PDB entry 1YGD | X-ray diffraction, 2.73 A resolution | chains B and C of the 4 polymer chains in the assembly

[Chain B]
Protein: Hemoglobin beta chain
Organism: Homo sapiens
Reference sequence: P68871 (HBB_HUMAN); residues 1-146 here = UniProt positions 1-146
Sequence (146 residues; each row starts with the number of its first residue):
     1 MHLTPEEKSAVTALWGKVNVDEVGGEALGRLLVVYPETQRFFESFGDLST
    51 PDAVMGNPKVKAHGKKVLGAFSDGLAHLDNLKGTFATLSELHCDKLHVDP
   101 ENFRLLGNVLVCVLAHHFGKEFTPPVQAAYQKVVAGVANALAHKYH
Sequence notes: engineered mutation M1 (Val in P68871), E37 (Trp in P68871)
Ion coordination: heme Fe: H92 (together with oxygen molecule)
Residues lining bound ligands: heme / oxygen molecule: L31, T38, F41, F42, F45, H63, K66, V67, A70, F71, F85, L88, L91, H92, L96, V98, N102, F103, L106, V137, L141
UniProt features mapped onto this chain:
  - natural variant: L3 (H3L: In Graz; this construct carries the variant), E7 (E7A: In G-Makassar; E7K: In Hb C; E7Q: In Machida; E7V: In SKCA), K8 (E8K: In G-Siriraj; this construct carries the variant), V11 (A11V: In Iraq-Halabja; this construct carries the variant), G16 (W16G: In Randwick; this construct carries the variant), V23 (E23V: In D-Granada; this construct carries the variant), G24 (V24G: In Miyashiro; this construct carries the variant), G25 (G25D: In Moscva; G25R: In Riverdale-Bronx; G25V: In Savannah), L32 (L32P: In Yokohama), V33 (L33V: In Muscat; this construct carries the variant), R40 (Q40R: In Tianshui; this construct carries the variant), F42 (F42Y: In Mequon; deletion: In Bruxelles), 11 further natural variant entries in UniProt

[Chain C]
Protein: Hemoglobin alpha chain
Organism: Homo sapiens
Reference sequence: P69905 (HBA_HUMAN); residues 1-141 here = UniProt positions 1-141
Sequence (141 residues; row label = number of the first residue in the row):
     1 VLSPADKTNVKAAWGKVGAHAGEYGAEALERMFLSFPTTKTYFPHFDLSH
    51 GSAQVKGHGKKVADALTNAVAHVDDMPNALSALSDLHAHKLRVDPVNFKL
   101 LSHCLLVTLAAHLPAEFTPAVHASLDKFLASVSTVLTSKYR
Ion coordination: protoporphyrin IX containing zn Zn near H87 (its only coordinating residue here)
Residues lining bound ligands: protoporphyrin IX containing zn (ZNH): M32, T39, Y42, F43, H45, F46, H58, K61, V62, A65, L66, L83, L86, H87, L91, V93, N97, F98, L101, L129, V132, L136
UniProt features mapped onto this chain:
  - site: K61 (Not glycated)
  - natural variant: D6 (A6D: In J-Toronto; this construct carries the variant), A13 (A13D: In J-Paris 1/J-Aljezur), E27 (A27E: In Shenyang; this construct carries the variant), K61 (K61N: In Zambia; deletion: In Clinic), D64 (A64D: In Pontoise; this construct carries the variant), D75 (D75A: In Lille; D75G: In Chapel Hill; D75N: In G-Pest), A111 (A111D: In Petah Tikva)

[Interface between chain B and chain C]
Pairs across the interface (16; chain B residue first):
  V34(B) with R141(C), hydrogen bond (backbone-side chain)
  Y35(B) with R141(C)
  R40(B) with L91(C); R92(C)
  H97(B) with T41(C); P44(C)
  D99(B) with T41(C); Y42(C), hydrogen bond; D94(C); N97(C)
  P100(B) with T38(C)
  E101(B) with D94(C); V96(C)
  Y145(B) with T41(C)
  H146(B) with P37(C); K40(C), hydrogen bond (backbone-side chain)
Also at the interface, not in a pair above, chain B (11 interface residues in all): E37, V98

[In short]
The interface between chain B and chain C involves 11 residues on one side and 12 on the other, with 3
hydrogen bonds. Among the polar pairs are V34(B)-R141(C), D99(B)-Y42(C) and H146(B)-K40(C). Chain B binds heme
/ oxygen molecule.
Chain B is Hemoglobin beta chain and chain C is Hemoglobin alpha chain, both from Homo sapiens; the structure,
T-To-T(High) quaternary transitions in human hemoglobin: betaW37E alpha zinc beta oxy (10 TEST SETS), was
determined by X-ray diffraction (same publication as 1XXT, 1XY0, 1XZ5, 1XZ7, 1XZU, 1XZV and 45 further
entries).
